Entry 8C0Z (electron microscopy, 3.22 A resolution); this record covers chains E and F of the 5 polymer chains in the assembly.

[Chain E]
Name: Similar to ferredoxin:NADH oxidoreductases or NADH oxidases, potential subunit of aldehyde oxidoreductase
Organism: Aromatoleum aromaticum
UniProtKB: Q5P142 (Q5P142_AROAE); residues 1-424 here = UniProt positions 1-424
Chain sequence (424 residues; row label = number of the first residue in the row):
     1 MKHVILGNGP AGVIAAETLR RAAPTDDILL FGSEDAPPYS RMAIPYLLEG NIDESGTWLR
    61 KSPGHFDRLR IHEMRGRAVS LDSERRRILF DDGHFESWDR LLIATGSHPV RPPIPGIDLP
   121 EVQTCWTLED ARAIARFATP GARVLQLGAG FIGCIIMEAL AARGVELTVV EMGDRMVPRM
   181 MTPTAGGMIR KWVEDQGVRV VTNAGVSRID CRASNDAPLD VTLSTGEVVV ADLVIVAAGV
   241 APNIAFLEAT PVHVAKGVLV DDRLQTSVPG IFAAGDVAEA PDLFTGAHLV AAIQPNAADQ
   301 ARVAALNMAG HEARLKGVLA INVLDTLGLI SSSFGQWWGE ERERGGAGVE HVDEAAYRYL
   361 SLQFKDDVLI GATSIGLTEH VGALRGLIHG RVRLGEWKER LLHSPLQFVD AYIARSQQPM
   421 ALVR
Ligand contacts: FAD (flavin-adenine dinucleotide): Leu6, Gly7, Asn8, Gly9, Pro10, Ala11, Phe31, Gly32, Ser33, Glu34, Arg41, Met42, Pro45, Gly76, Arg77, Ala78, Ala104, Thr105, Gly106, Cys125, Trp126, Phe151, Ile152, Ile155, Asn243, Phe246, Gly275, Asp276, Ile293, Gln294, Ala297, Val323
Reported in the primary citation:
  - binding site for flavin-adenine dinucleotide: Arg41, Met42

[Chain F]
Name: Iron-sulfur cluster-binding protein potential subunit of aldehyde oxidoreductase
Organism: Aromatoleum aromaticum
UniProtKB: Q5P144 (Q5P144_AROAE); numbering as in UniProt (aligned over 1-158)
Chain sequence (192 residues; each row starts with the number of its first residue; numbers below 1 keep their minus sign (Met-33 is residue -33)):
   -33 MASAWSHPQF EKGGGSGGGS GGSAWSHPQF EKSGMWKSLH IDPAKCTGCL QCEMACSYEH
    27 TGVINPSKSR IKVFSFEHEG RKVPYTCTQC TEAWCLHSCP VDAIRLDLTT GAKMVFEDTC
    87 VGCKVCTIAC PFGTINYNQD TGKVQKCDLC EGDPACAKAC PTAAITYIDA DWTGLARMQA
   147 WAAKANTPAS AA
Disordered / not traced: -33 to 0
Sequence notes: initiating methionine (-33); expression tag (-32 to 0)
Ion coordination: 4Fe-4S cluster Fe site 1: Cys12, Cys15, Cys18, Cys126; 4Fe-4S cluster Fe site 2: Cys22, Cys113, Cys116, Cys122; 4Fe-4S cluster Fe site 3: Cys53, Cys56, Cys61, Cys96; 4Fe-4S cluster Fe site 4: Cys65, Cys86, Cys89, Cys92
Ligand contacts:
  - 4Fe-4S cluster (SF4), molecule 1: Cys12, Thr13, Gly14, Cys15, Leu16, Gln17, Cys18, Val39, Ala125, Cys126, Pro127, Thr128, Ile131
  - 4Fe-4S cluster (SF4), molecule 2: Cys22, His26, Arg36, Ile37, Cys113, Asp114, Leu115, Cys116, Pro120, Ala121, Cys122
  - 4Fe-4S cluster (SF4), molecule 3: Cys53, Thr54, Gln55, Cys56, Ala59, Trp60, Cys61, Cys96, Phe98, Ile101, Lys112
  - 4Fe-4S cluster (SF4), molecule 4: Cys65, Pro66, Val67, Ala69, Ile70, Val81, Cys86, Val87, Gly88, Cys89, Lys90, Val91, Cys92, Val110

[How chain E and chain F interact]
Pairs across the interface (38):
  Ser40(E) - Pro66(F)  hydrogen bond (side chain-backbone)
  Met42(E) - Pro66(F)  hydrophobic
  Tyr46(E) - Val87(F)
  Tyr46(E) - Gly88(F)
  Tyr46(E) - Cys89(F)
  Gly56(E) - Val67(F)
  Leu59(E) - Pro66(F)
  Leu59(E) - Asp68(F)
  Lys61(E) - Val67(F)  hydrogen bond (side chain-backbone)
  Lys61(E) - Asp68(F)
  Gln294(E) - Ser64(F)
  Arg302(E) - Glu58(F)  salt bridge
  Val323(E) - Lys90(F)
  Val323(E) - Ile94(F)  hydrophobic
  Asp325(E) - Lys90(F)  salt bridge
  Phe334(E) - Ile94(F)  hydrophobic
  Glu379(E) - Lys38(F)  salt bridge
  His380(E) - Gly99(F)
  His380(E) - Asn102(F)  hydrogen bond (backbone-side chain)
  Val381(E) - Thr93(F)
  Gly382(E) - Thr93(F)
  Gly382(E) - Cys96(F)
  Gly382(E) - Pro97(F)
  Ala383(E) - Pro97(F)
  Arg385(E) - Ile94(F)
  Gly386(E) - Pro97(F)
  Arg400(E) - His44(F)
  Val409(E) - Phe40(F)  hydrophobic
  Asp410(E) - Phe40(F)
  Asp410(E) - Phe42(F)
  Tyr412(E) - Phe98(F)
  Ile413(E) - Phe40(F)  hydrophobic
  Ile413(E) - Tyr51(F)  hydrophobic
  Gln417(E) - Tyr51(F)
  Gln418(E) - Pro9(F)
  Gln418(E) - Val49(F)
  Leu422(E) - Glu45(F)
  Arg424(E) - Arg47(F)
Also at the interface, not in a pair above, chain E (41 interface residues in all): Ile14, Ile52, Trp58, Arg60, Ser62, Pro295, Ala298, Asp299, Ile321, Asn322, Ile330, Thr378, Trp397, Ala421
Also at the interface, not in a pair above, chain F (31 interface residues in all): Trp60, His63, Arg71, Thr85, Ala95, Tyr103
The authors on this interface:
  - interface residues, chain E: Met42(E)

[Summary]
The interface between chain E and chain F involves 41 residues on one side and 31 on the other, with 3
hydrogen bonds and 3 salt bridges. Polar contacts include Arg302(E)-Glu58(F), Asp325(E)-Lys90(F) and
Glu379(E)-Lys38(F). Chain E binds flavin-adenine dinucleotide. The paper reports a binding site for
flavin-adenine dinucleotide at Arg41(E) and Met42(E); the interface residue Met42(E).
Here chain E is Similar to ferredoxin:NADH oxidoreductases or NADH oxidases, potential subunit of aldehyde
oxidoreductase and chain F is Iron-sulfur cluster-binding protein potential subunit of aldehyde
oxidoreductase, both from Aromatoleum aromaticum. Entry 8C0Z (CryoEM structure of a tungsten-containing
aldehyde oxidoreductase from Aromatoleum aromaticum) was determined by electron microscopy.
